PDB entry 3B1J | X-ray diffraction, 2.20 A resolution | chains A and C of the 4 polymer chains in the assembly

Chain A:
Molecule: Glyceraldehyde 3-phosphate dehydrogenase (NADP+)
From: Synechococcus elongatus
Notes: EC 1.2.1.13
UniProt: Q9R6W2 (Q9R6W2_SYNE7); residue numbers follow UniProt; this construct covers 1-339
Amino-acid sequence (339 residues; each row starts with the number of its first residue):
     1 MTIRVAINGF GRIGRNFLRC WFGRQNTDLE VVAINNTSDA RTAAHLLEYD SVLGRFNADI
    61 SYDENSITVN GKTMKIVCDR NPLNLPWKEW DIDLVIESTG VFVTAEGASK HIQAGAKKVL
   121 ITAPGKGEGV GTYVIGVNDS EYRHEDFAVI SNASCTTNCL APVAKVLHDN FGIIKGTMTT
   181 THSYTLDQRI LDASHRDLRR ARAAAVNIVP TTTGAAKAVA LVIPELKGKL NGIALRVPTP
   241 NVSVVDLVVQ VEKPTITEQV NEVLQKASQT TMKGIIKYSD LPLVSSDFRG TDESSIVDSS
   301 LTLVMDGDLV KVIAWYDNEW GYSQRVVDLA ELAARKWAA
Not modelled in the structure: 339
Metal / ion sites: Cu ion: Cys155, Thr156 (shared with Asp75(C) of chain C)
Ligand contacts: NAD (nicotinamide-adenine-dinucleotide): Asn8, Gly9, Phe10, Gly11, Arg12, Ile13, Gly14, Asn35, Asn36, Thr37, Asp79, Arg80, Ser98, Thr99, Gly100, Val101, Phe102, Thr122, Ala123, Cys155, His182, Thr185, Leu186, Asn318, Glu319, Tyr322

Chain C:
Molecule: CP12
From: Synechococcus elongatus
UniProt: Q6BBK3 (Q6BBK3_SYNE7); residues 51-75 here = UniProt positions 51-75
Amino-acid sequence (25 residues; each row starts with the number of its first residue):
    51 SETEPFFGDY CSENPDAAEC LIYDD
Not modelled in the structure: 51-53
Cystine bridges: Cys61-Cys70
Metal / ion sites: Cu ion: Asp75 (shared with Cys155(A), Thr156(A) of chain A)
Ligand contacts: NAD (nicotinamide-adenine-dinucleotide): Asp66, Tyr73, Asp74

Interface between chain A and chain C:
Contacting residue pairs (34; chain A residue first):
  Arg80(A) - Asp66(C)  salt bridge
  Val101(A) - Pro65(C)  hydrophobic
  Pro124(A) - Asp74(C)
  Ser154(A) - Asp74(C)
  Thr156(A) - Asp75(C)  hydrogen bond (side chain-backbone)
  His182(A) - Asp75(C)  salt bridge
  Thr185(A) - Asp75(C)  hydrogen bond
  Leu186(A) - Leu71(C)
  Leu186(A) - Tyr73(C)  hydrophobic
  Asp187(A) - Leu71(C)
  Asp187(A) - Ile72(C)
  Asp187(A) - Tyr73(C)  hydrogen bond (side chain-backbone)
  Arg189(A) - Ala68(C)
  Arg189(A) - Glu69(C)  salt bridge
  Ser194(A) - Phe57(C)
  Ser194(A) - Glu69(C)
  His195(A) - Phe57(C)
  His195(A) - Ala68(C)
  His195(A) - Glu69(C)
  His195(A) - Leu71(C)  hydrogen bond (side chain-backbone)
  Arg196(A) - Phe57(C)  hydrogen bond (side chain-backbone)
  Arg196(A) - Cys61(C)
  Arg196(A) - Glu69(C)  hydrogen bond (backbone-backbone)
  Arg196(A) - Ile72(C)
  Arg200(A) - Leu71(C)
  Arg200(A) - Ile72(C)
  Arg200(A) - Tyr73(C)  hydrogen bond (side chain-backbone)
  Thr213(A) - Asp74(C)  hydrogen bond
  Thr213(A) - Asp75(C)  hydrogen bond (side chain-backbone)
  Gly214(A) - Asp74(C)  hydrogen bond (backbone-side chain)
  Ala215(A) - Asp74(C)
  Ala215(A) - Asp75(C)
  Arg236(A) - Tyr73(C)  hydrogen bond (side chain-backbone)
  Arg236(A) - Asp75(C)  salt bridge
Other interface residues (no listed pair), chain A (20 interface residues in all): Thr99, Ser183
Other interface residues (no listed pair), chain C (13 interface residues in all): Gly58, Cys70

Summary:
20 residues of chain A face 13 of chain C across their interface, with 11 hydrogen bonds and 4 salt bridges.
Among the polar pairs are Arg80(A)-Asp66(C), His182(A)-Asp75(C) and Arg189(A)-Glu69(C). NAD is bound between
chain A and chain C.
Here chain A is Glyceraldehyde 3-phosphate dehydrogenase (NADP+) and chain C is CP12, both from Synechococcus
elongatus. Entry 3B1J (Crystal structure of Glyceraldehyde-3-Phosphate Dehydrogenase complexed with CP12 in
the presence of copper from Synechococcus elongatus) was determined by X-ray diffraction together with 3B1K
and 3B20 from the same study.
